4U2H - chains A and C of the 4 polymer chains in the assembly; structure by X-ray diffraction, 1.85 A resolution.

[Chain A (and C)]
Name: CalE6
Organism: Micromonospora echinospora
Notes: EC 4.4.1.11; chain C of this document is another copy of the same molecule, construct and numbering; everything in this record applies to it too
Reference sequence: Q8KNG3 (Q8KNG3_MICEC); numbering as in UniProt (aligned over 1-381)
Chain sequence (389 residues; each row starts with the number of its first residue):
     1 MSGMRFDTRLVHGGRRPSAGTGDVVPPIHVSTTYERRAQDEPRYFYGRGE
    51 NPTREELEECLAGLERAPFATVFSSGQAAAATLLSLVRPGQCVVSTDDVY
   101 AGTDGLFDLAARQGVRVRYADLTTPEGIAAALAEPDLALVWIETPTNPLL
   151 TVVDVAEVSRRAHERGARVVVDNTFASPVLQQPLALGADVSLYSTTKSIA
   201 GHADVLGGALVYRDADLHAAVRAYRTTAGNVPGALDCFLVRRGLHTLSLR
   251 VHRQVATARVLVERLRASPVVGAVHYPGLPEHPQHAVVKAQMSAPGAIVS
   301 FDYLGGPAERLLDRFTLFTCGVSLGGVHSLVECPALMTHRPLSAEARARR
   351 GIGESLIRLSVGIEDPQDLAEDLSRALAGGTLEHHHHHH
Disordered / not traced: 97-100, 339-352, 381-389 (chain C: 1-3, 40-41, 97-101, 126, 342-349, 380-389)
Construct notes: expression tag (382-389)

[How chain A and chain C interact]
Residue-residue contacts (39; chain A residue first):
  Gly-20(A) / Gln-39(C)
  Thr-21(A) / Tyr-34(C)
  Thr-21(A) / Gln-39(C)  hydrogen bond (backbone-side chain)
  Thr-21(A) / Tyr-44(C)
  Thr-21(A) / Pro-52(C)
  Gly-22(A) / Tyr-34(C)
  Gly-22(A) / Glu-35(C)  hydrogen bond (backbone-backbone)
  Asp-23(A) / His-29(C)  salt bridge
  Asp-23(A) / Ser-31(C)
  Asp-23(A) / Thr-33(C)
  Asp-23(A) / Tyr-34(C)
  Val-24(A) / Ser-31(C)  hydrogen bond (backbone-side chain)
  Val-24(A) / Thr-33(C)  hydrogen bond (backbone-backbone)
  Val-24(A) / Glu-35(C)
  Val-25(A) / Val-30(C)  hydrophobic
  Val-25(A) / Ser-31(C)  hydrogen bond (backbone-side chain)
  Pro-27(A) / Pro-27(C)  hydrophobic
  Pro-27(A) / Ile-28(C)
  Pro-27(A) / His-29(C)
  Ile-28(A) / Pro-27(C)
  Ile-28(A) / Ile-28(C)  hydrogen bond (backbone-backbone)
  Ile-28(A) / Val-30(C)  hydrophobic
  His-29(A) / Thr-21(C)
  His-29(A) / Asp-23(C)  salt bridge
  His-29(A) / Pro-27(C)
  Val-30(A) / Val-25(C)  hydrophobic
  Ser-31(A) / Asp-23(C)
  Ser-31(A) / Val-24(C)  hydrogen bond (side chain-backbone)
  Ser-31(A) / Val-25(C)  hydrogen bond (side chain-backbone)
  Thr-33(A) / Val-24(C)  hydrogen bond (backbone-backbone)
  Tyr-34(A) / Thr-21(C)
  Tyr-34(A) / Gly-22(C)
  Tyr-34(A) / Asp-23(C)
  Glu-35(A) / Gly-22(C)  hydrogen bond (backbone-backbone)
  Glu-35(A) / Val-24(C)
  Gln-39(A) / Gly-20(C)
  Gln-39(A) / Thr-21(C)  hydrogen bond (side chain-backbone)
  Tyr-44(A) / Thr-21(C)
  Pro-52(A) / Thr-21(C)
Other interface residues (no listed pair), chain A (21 interface residues in all): Pro-26, Ala-38, Glu-41, Phe-238
Other interface residues (no listed pair), chain C (20 interface residues in all): Ser-18, Ala-38, Phe-238

[In short]
The interface between chain A and chain C involves 21 residues on one side and 20 on the other, with 11
hydrogen bonds and 2 salt bridges. Among the polar pairs are Asp-23(A)/His-29(C), Thr-21(A)/Gln-39(C) and
Val-24(A)/Ser-31(C).
Chain A and chain C are both CalE6 (Micromonospora echinospora); the structure, The crystal structure of apo
CalE6, a methionine gamma lyase from Micromonospora echinospora, was determined by X-ray diffraction,
deposited together with 4U1T.
